1TCW - chains A and B; structure by X-ray diffraction, 2.40 A resolution.

[Chain A (and B)]
Molecule: Siv protease
From: Simian immunodeficiency virus
Notes: EC 3.4.23.16; chain B of this document is another copy of the same molecule, construct and numbering; everything in this record applies to it too
Reference sequence: Q07387 (Q07387_SIVCZ); residues 1-99 here correspond to UniProt positions 106-204 (UniProt number = residue number + 105)
Amino-acid sequence (99 residues; numbered 1 to 99; the number before each row is that of its first residue):
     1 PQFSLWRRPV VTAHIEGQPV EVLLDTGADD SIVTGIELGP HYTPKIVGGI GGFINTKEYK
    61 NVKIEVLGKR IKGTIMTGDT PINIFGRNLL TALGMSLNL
Residues lining bound ligands:
  - IM1 ((2r,4s,5s,1's)-2-phenylmethyl-4-hydroxy-5-(tert-butoxycarbonyl)amino-6-phenyl hexanoyl-N-(1'-imidazo-2-yl)-2'-methylpropanamide), molecule 1: Arg-8, Ile-50, Pro-81
  - IM1, molecule 2: Asp-25, Gly-27, Ala-28, Asp-29, Asp-30, Ile-32, Ile-46, Val-47, Gly-48, Gly-49, Phe-53, Met-76, Ile-84

[Chain A / chain B interface]
Contacting residue pairs (84; chain A residue first):
  Pro-1(A) / Asn-98(B)
  Pro-1(A) / Leu-99(B)  hydrogen bond (backbone-backbone)
  Gln-2(A) / Ser-96(B)  hydrogen bond
  Gln-2(A) / Leu-97(B)
  Gln-2(A) / Asn-98(B)  hydrogen bond
  Phe-3(A) / Ser-96(B)
  Phe-3(A) / Leu-97(B)  hydrogen bond (backbone-backbone)
  Ser-4(A) / Thr-91(B)
  Leu-5(A) / Thr-26(B)
  Leu-5(A) / Arg-87(B)  hydrogen bond (backbone-side chain)
  Leu-5(A) / Leu-90(B)  hydrophobic
  Leu-5(A) / Thr-91(B)
  Leu-5(A) / Met-95(B)
  Trp-6(A) / Arg-87(B)  hydrogen bond (backbone-side chain)
  Trp-6(A) / Thr-91(B)
  Arg-7(A) / Arg-87(B)
  Arg-8(A) / Asp-29(B)  salt bridge
  Arg-8(A) / Arg-87(B)
  Pro-9(A) / Arg-87(B)
  Leu-23(A) / Gly-27(B)
  Leu-24(A) / Thr-26(B)  hydrogen bond (backbone-side chain)
  Leu-24(A) / Leu-97(B)  hydrophobic
  Asp-25(A) / Asp-25(B)
  Asp-25(A) / Thr-26(B)
  Asp-25(A) / Gly-27(B)  hydrogen bond (side chain-backbone)
  Thr-26(A) / Leu-5(B)
  Thr-26(A) / Pro-9(B)
  Thr-26(A) / Leu-24(B)  hydrogen bond (side chain-backbone)
  Thr-26(A) / Asp-25(B)
  Thr-26(A) / Thr-26(B)  hydrogen bond (backbone-side chain)
  Thr-26(A) / Leu-97(B)
  Gly-27(A) / Leu-23(B)
  Gly-27(A) / Asp-25(B)
  Asp-29(A) / Arg-8(B)  salt bridge
  Gly-49(A) / Ile-50(B)
  Gly-49(A) / Pro-81(B)
  Ile-50(A) / Gly-49(B)
  Ile-50(A) / Ile-50(B)  hydrogen bond (backbone-backbone)
  Ile-50(A) / Gly-52(B)
  Ile-50(A) / Ile-54(B)
  Ile-50(A) / Thr-80(B)
  Ile-50(A) / Pro-81(B)
  Gly-51(A) / Ile-50(B)  hydrogen bond (backbone-backbone)
  Gly-51(A) / Gly-51(B)
  Gly-51(A) / Gly-52(B)
  Gly-51(A) / Ile-54(B)
  Gly-52(A) / Ile-50(B)
  Gly-52(A) / Gly-51(B)
  Ile-54(A) / Ile-50(B)  hydrophobic
  Thr-80(A) / Ile-50(B)
  Pro-81(A) / Gly-49(B)
  Ile-84(A) / Ile-50(B)  hydrophobic
  Arg-87(A) / Leu-5(B)  hydrogen bond (side chain-backbone)
  Arg-87(A) / Trp-6(B)  hydrogen bond (side chain-backbone)
  Arg-87(A) / Arg-7(B)
  Thr-91(A) / Ser-4(B)
  Thr-91(A) / Leu-5(B)
  Thr-91(A) / Trp-6(B)
  Leu-93(A) / Leu-99(B)
  Gly-94(A) / Leu-99(B)
  Met-95(A) / Leu-5(B)
  Met-95(A) / Asn-98(B)
  Met-95(A) / Leu-99(B)
  Ser-96(A) / Gln-2(B)
  Ser-96(A) / Phe-3(B)
  Ser-96(A) / Ser-96(B)
  Ser-96(A) / Leu-97(B)
  Ser-96(A) / Asn-98(B)  hydrogen bond (backbone-backbone)
  Leu-97(A) / Pro-1(B)
  Leu-97(A) / Gln-2(B)
  Leu-97(A) / Phe-3(B)  hydrogen bond (backbone-backbone)
  Leu-97(A) / Leu-24(B)  hydrophobic
  Leu-97(A) / Thr-26(B)
  Leu-97(A) / Met-95(B)  hydrophobic
  Leu-97(A) / Ser-96(B)
  Asn-98(A) / Pro-1(B)
  Asn-98(A) / Gln-2(B)
  Asn-98(A) / Met-95(B)
  Asn-98(A) / Ser-96(B)  hydrogen bond (backbone-backbone)
  Asn-98(A) / Asn-98(B)  hydrogen bond
  Leu-99(A) / Pro-1(B)  hydrogen bond (backbone-backbone)
  Leu-99(A) / Leu-67(B)  hydrophobic
  Leu-99(A) / Leu-93(B)
  Leu-99(A) / Met-95(B)  hydrophobic
Other interface residues (no listed pair), chain A (38 interface residues in all): Ile-32, Val-47, Gly-48, Leu-67, Lys-69, Leu-90
Other interface residues (no listed pair), chain B (34 interface residues in all): Gly-48, Gly-94

[Overview]
Chain A and chain B form an interface of 38 and 34 residues respectively; the contacts include 19 hydrogen
bonds and 2 salt bridges. Among the polar pairs are Arg-8(A)/Asp-29(B), Gln-2(A)/Ser-96(B) and
Gln-2(A)/Asn-98(B). Ligands of chain A: compound IM1.
Chain A and chain B are both Siv protease (Simian immunodeficiency virus); the structure, Siv protease
complexed with inhibitor SB203386, was determined by X-ray diffraction together with 1TCX from the same study.
